Entry 3TJF (X-ray diffraction, 2.04 A resolution); this record covers chains A and B of the 5 polymer chains in the assembly.

# Chain A (and B)
Molecule: Peroxiredoxin-4
Organism: Homo sapiens
Notes: EC 1.11.1.15; chain B of this document is another copy of the same molecule, construct and numbering; everything in this record applies to it too
Reference sequence: Q13162 (PRDX4_HUMAN); residue numbers follow UniProt; this construct covers 38-271
Chain sequence (254 residues; each row starts with the number of its first residue):
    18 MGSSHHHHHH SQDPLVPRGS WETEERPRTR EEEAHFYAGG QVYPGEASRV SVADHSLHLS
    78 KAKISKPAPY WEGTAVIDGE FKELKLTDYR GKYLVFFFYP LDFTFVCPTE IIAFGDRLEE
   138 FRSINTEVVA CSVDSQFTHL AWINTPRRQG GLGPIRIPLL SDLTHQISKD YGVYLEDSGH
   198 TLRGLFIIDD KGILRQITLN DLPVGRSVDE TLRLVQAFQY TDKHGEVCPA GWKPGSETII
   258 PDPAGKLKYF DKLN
Disordered / not traced: 18-74, 270-271
Sequence notes: expression tag (18-37); engineered mutation Ala-51 (Cys in Q13162)
UniProt features mapped onto this chain:
  - active site: Cys-124 (Cysteine sulfenic acid (-SOH) intermediate)
What the authors report for this chain:
  - catalytic residues: Cys-124, Cys-245
  - self-association interface (contacts with another copy of this molecule): Pro-260
  - conformationally variable residues (order/disorder transition): Cys-124, Cys-245, Pro-260
  - mutagenesis - C51A: unchanged catalytic activity (citing earlier work)

# Chain A / chain B interface
Residue-residue contacts (111):
  His-75(A) / His-75(B)
  His-75(A) / Leu-76(B)
  His-75(A) / Ser-77(B)  hydrogen bond (backbone-backbone)
  His-75(A) / Lys-80(B)
  Leu-76(A) / His-75(B)
  Ser-77(A) / His-75(B)  hydrogen bond (backbone-backbone)
  Ala-79(A) / His-75(B)
  Lys-80(A) / His-75(B)
  Ile-81(A) / Leu-199(B)  hydrophobic
  Ile-81(A) / Leu-216(B)
  Ile-81(A) / Asp-218(B)
  Phe-120(A) / Lys-263(B)
  Phe-122(A) / Ile-256(B)
  Phe-122(A) / Pro-258(B)
  Phe-122(A) / Asp-259(B)
  Phe-122(A) / Pro-260(B)
  Phe-122(A) / Lys-263(B)
  Phe-122(A) / Phe-267(B)
  Val-123(A) / Val-244(B)  hydrophobic
  Val-123(A) / Cys-245(B)
  Pro-125(A) / Phe-267(B)  hydrophobic
  Thr-126(A) / Pro-246(B)
  Thr-126(A) / Ala-247(B)  hydrogen bond (side chain-backbone)
  Thr-126(A) / Ile-256(B)
  Thr-126(A) / Tyr-266(B)
  Glu-127(A) / Ala-247(B)
  Ala-130(A) / Ala-247(B)  hydrophobic
  Arg-164(A) / Phe-267(B)
  Arg-165(A) / Phe-267(B)
  Arg-165(A) / Asp-268(B)
  Gln-166(A) / Lys-263(B)
  Gln-166(A) / Leu-264(B)
  Gly-167(A) / Phe-267(B)
  Leu-199(A) / Ile-81(B)  hydrophobic
  Arg-212(A) / Asn-217(B)
  Arg-212(A) / Asp-218(B)  salt bridge
  Arg-212(A) / Pro-220(B)
  Gln-213(A) / Thr-215(B)
  Gln-213(A) / Leu-216(B)  hydrogen bond (side chain-backbone)
  Gln-213(A) / Asn-217(B)  hydrogen bond
  Ile-214(A) / Ile-214(B)
  Ile-214(A) / Thr-215(B)
  Ile-214(A) / Leu-216(B)  hydrogen bond (backbone-backbone)
  Thr-215(A) / Gln-213(B)
  Thr-215(A) / Ile-214(B)
  Leu-216(A) / Ile-81(B)
  Leu-216(A) / Gln-213(B)  hydrogen bond (backbone-side chain)
  Leu-216(A) / Ile-214(B)  hydrogen bond (backbone-backbone)
  Asn-217(A) / Arg-212(B)
  Asn-217(A) / Gln-213(B)  hydrogen bond
  Asn-217(A) / Leu-231(B)
  Asp-218(A) / Ile-81(B)
  Asp-218(A) / Arg-212(B)  salt bridge
  Asp-218(A) / Phe-235(B)
  Pro-220(A) / Thr-238(B)
  Pro-220(A) / Val-244(B)
  Pro-220(A) / Cys-245(B)  hydrogen bond (backbone-backbone)
  Val-221(A) / Leu-231(B)  hydrophobic
  Val-221(A) / Ala-234(B)  hydrophobic
  Val-221(A) / Phe-235(B)  hydrophobic
  Val-221(A) / Cys-245(B)
  Gly-222(A) / Arg-230(B)  hydrogen bond (backbone-side chain)
  Gly-222(A) / Cys-245(B)  hydrogen bond (backbone-backbone)
  Arg-223(A) / Arg-230(B)
  Arg-223(A) / Ala-247(B)
  Arg-223(A) / Gly-248(B)  hydrogen bond (backbone-backbone)
  Ser-224(A) / Glu-227(B)
  Ser-224(A) / Arg-230(B)
  Glu-227(A) / Ser-224(B)
  Glu-227(A) / Glu-227(B)
  Arg-230(A) / Gly-222(B)  hydrogen bond (side chain-backbone)
  Arg-230(A) / Arg-223(B)
  Arg-230(A) / Ser-224(B)
  Leu-231(A) / Asn-217(B)
  Leu-231(A) / Val-221(B)  hydrophobic
  Ala-234(A) / Val-221(B)  hydrophobic
  Phe-235(A) / Asp-218(B)
  Phe-235(A) / Val-221(B)  hydrophobic
  Thr-238(A) / Pro-220(B)
  Thr-238(A) / Val-221(B)
  Val-244(A) / Val-123(B)  hydrophobic
  Val-244(A) / Pro-220(B)
  Cys-245(A) / Val-123(B)
  Cys-245(A) / Pro-220(B)  hydrogen bond (backbone-backbone)
  Cys-245(A) / Val-221(B)
  Cys-245(A) / Gly-222(B)  hydrogen bond (backbone-backbone)
  Pro-246(A) / Thr-126(B)
  Ala-247(A) / Thr-126(B)  hydrogen bond (backbone-side chain)
  Ala-247(A) / Glu-127(B)
  Ala-247(A) / Ala-130(B)  hydrophobic
  Ala-247(A) / Arg-223(B)
  Gly-248(A) / Arg-223(B)  hydrogen bond (backbone-backbone)
  Ile-256(A) / Phe-122(B)
  Ile-256(A) / Val-123(B)
  Ile-256(A) / Thr-126(B)
  Pro-258(A) / Phe-122(B)
  Asp-259(A) / Phe-122(B)
  Pro-260(A) / Phe-122(B)
  Lys-263(A) / Phe-120(B)
  Lys-263(A) / Phe-122(B)
  Lys-263(A) / Gln-166(B)
  Leu-264(A) / Arg-165(B)
  Leu-264(A) / Gln-166(B)
  Tyr-266(A) / Thr-126(B)
  Phe-267(A) / Phe-122(B)
  Phe-267(A) / Pro-125(B)  hydrophobic
  Phe-267(A) / Thr-126(B)
  Phe-267(A) / Arg-164(B)
  Phe-267(A) / Arg-165(B)
  Phe-267(A) / Gly-167(B)
  Asp-268(A) / Arg-165(B)  hydrogen bond (backbone-backbone)
Also at the interface, not in a pair above, chain A (54 interface residues in all): Ser-82, Thr-121, Ile-257, Lys-269
Also at the interface, not in a pair above, chain B (53 interface residues in all): Ala-79, Ser-82, Thr-121, Ile-257

# In short
54 residues of chain A face 53 of chain B across their interface; the contacts include 19 hydrogen bonds and 2
salt bridges. Polar pairs include Arg-212(A)/Asp-218(B), Thr-126(A)/Ala-247(B) and Gln-213(A)/Leu-216(B). From
UniProt: active-site residue Cys-124(A) on chain A. The paper reports catalytic residues Cys-124(A) and
Cys-245(A); C51A of chain A leaves catalytic activity unchanged.
Chain A and chain B are both Peroxiredoxin-4 (Homo sapiens); the structure, Crystal Structure of human
peroxiredoxin IV C51A mutant in reduced form, was determined by X-ray diffraction together with 3TJB, 3TJG,
3TJJ and 3TJK from the same study.
